PDB entry 6RF2 | electron microscopy, 4.20 A resolution (low resolution: residue-level contacts below are approximate; hydrogen-bond / salt-bridge calls are withheld) | chains a and b of the 5 polymer chains in the assembly

# Chain a
Molecule: Tubulin alpha-1B chain
From: Bos taurus
UniProt: P81947 (TBA1B_BOVIN); residue numbers follow UniProt; this construct covers 1-37, 47-441
Chain sequence (432 residues; row label = number of the first residue in the row; note: 9 numbers in that range are skipped by the numbering (no residue carries them; nothing is unmodelled there)):
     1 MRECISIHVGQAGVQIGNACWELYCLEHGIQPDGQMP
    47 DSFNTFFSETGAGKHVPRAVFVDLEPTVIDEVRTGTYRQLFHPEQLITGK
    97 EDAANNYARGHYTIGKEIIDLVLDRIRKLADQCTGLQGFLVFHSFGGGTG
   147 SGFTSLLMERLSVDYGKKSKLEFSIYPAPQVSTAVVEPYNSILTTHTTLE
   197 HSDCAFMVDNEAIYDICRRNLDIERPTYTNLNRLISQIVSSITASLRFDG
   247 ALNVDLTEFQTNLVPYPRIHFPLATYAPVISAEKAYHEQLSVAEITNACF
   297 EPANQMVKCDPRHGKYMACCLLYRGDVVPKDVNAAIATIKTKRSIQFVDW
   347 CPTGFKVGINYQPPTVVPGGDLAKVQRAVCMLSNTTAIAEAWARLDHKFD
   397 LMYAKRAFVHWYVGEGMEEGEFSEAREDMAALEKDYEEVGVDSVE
Ligand contacts: GTP (guanosine-5'-triphosphate): G10, Q11, A12, Q15, D69, E71, D98, A99, A100, N101, S140, G142, G143, G144, T145, G146, I171, T179, E183, N206, Y224, N228, I231

# Chain b
Molecule: Tubulin beta-2B chain
From: Bos taurus
UniProt: Q6B856 (TBB2B_BOVIN); residues 1-429 here = UniProt positions 1-429
Chain sequence (429 residues; row label = number of the first residue in the row):
     1 MREIVHIQAGQCGNQIGAKFWEVISDEHGIDPTGSYHGDSDLQLERINVY
    51 YNEAAGNKYVPRAILVDLEPGTMDSVRSGPFGQIFRPDNFVFGQSGAGNN
   101 WAKGHYTEGAELVDSVLDVVRKESESCDCLQGFQLTHSLGGGTGSGMGTL
   151 LISKIREEYPDRIMNTFSVVPSPKVSDTVVEPYNATLSVHQLVENTDETY
   201 CIDNEALYDICFRTLKLTTPTYGDLNHLVSATMSGVTTCLRFPGQLNADL
   251 RKLAVNMVPFPRLHFFMPGFAPLTSRGSQQYRALTVPELTQQMFDAKNMM
   301 AACDPRHGRYLTVAAVFRGRMSMKEVDEQMLNVQNKNSSYFVEWIPNNVK
   351 TAVCDIPPRGLKMSATFIGNSTAIQELFKRISEQFTAMFRRKAFLHWYTG
   401 EGMDEMEFTEAESNMNDLVSEYQQYQDAT
Sequence notes: conflict A55 (Thr in Q6B856), V170 (Met in Q6B856), A296 (Ser in Q6B856), V316 (Ile in Q6B856)
Curated features (UniProtKB/Swiss-Prot):
  - motif: M1 to I4 (MREI motif)
  - binding site (GTP): Q11, E69, S138, G142, T143, G144, N204, N226
  - binding site (Mg(2+)): E69
  - modified residue: S40 (Phosphoserine), K58 (N6-acetyllysine), S172 (Phosphoserine), T285 (Phosphothreonine), T290 (Phosphothreonine), R318 (Omega-N-methylarginine)
  - cross-link (Glycyl lysine isopeptide (Lys-Gly)): K58 (interchain with G-Cter in ubiquitin), K324 (interchain with G-Cter in ubiquitin)
Ligand contacts: GDP (guanosine-5'-diphosphate): G10, Q11, C12, Q15, A97, S138, G141, G142, T143, G144, S145, V169, D177, T178, N204, Y222, N226

# Chain a / chain b interface
Contacting residue pairs (66):
  M1(a) - Q94(b)
  R2(a) - P70(b)
  R2(a) - G71(b)
  Q133(a) - S95(b)
  D245(a) - G71(b)
  D245(a) - S75(b)
  A247(a) - Q15(b)
  A247(a) - Y222(b)
  L248(a) - Q11(b)
  L248(a) - D177(b)
  N249(a) - Q11(b)
  D251(a) - E69(b)
  T253(a) - G98(b)
  T253(a) - K103(b)
  E254(a) - G98(b)
  E254(a) - N99(b)
  Q256(a) - W397(b)
  T257(a) - G98(b)
  T257(a) - F394(b)
  N258(a) - N99(b)
  N258(a) - V179(b)
  V260(a) - F394(b)
  V260(a) - H396(b)
  V260(a) - W397(b)
  P261(a) - F394(b)
  P261(a) - H396(b)
  Y262(a) - R391(b)
  Y262(a) - H396(b)
  P263(a) - H396(b)
  V324(a) - T219(b)
  V324(a) - P220(b)
  P325(a) - Y208(b)
  P325(a) - P220(b)
  P325(a) - Y222(b)
  K326(a) - Y208(b)
  K326(a) - F212(b)
  K326(a) - P220(b)
  N329(a) - V175(b)
  N329(a) - E205(b)
  N329(a) - Y208(b)
  I332(a) - V175(b)
  K336(a) - K174(b)
  W346(a) - A387(b)
  W346(a) - M388(b)
  W346(a) - R391(b)
  W346(a) - A393(b)
  W346(a) - F394(b)
  P348(a) - Q384(b)
  T349(a) - S176(b)
  T349(a) - V179(b)
  T349(a) - P182(b)
  T349(a) - Q384(b)
  G350(a) - S176(b)
  F351(a) - S176(b)
  F351(a) - D177(b)
  F351(a) - T178(b)
  F351(a) - V179(b)
  K352(a) - N99(b)
  K352(a) - D177(b)
  K352(a) - V179(b)
  V353(a) - D177(b)
  E434(a) - R391(b)
  V435(a) - R391(b)
  V437(a) - R391(b)
  S439(a) - R391(b)
  E441(a) - R390(b)
Also at the interface, not in a pair above, chain a (39 interface residues in all): G246, A314, C315, D438
Also at the interface, not in a pair above, chain b (39 interface residues in all): G96, A97, V180, E181, T221, K392

# Overview
Chain a and chain b each contribute 39 residues to their interface. Bound to chain a: GTP. Ligands of chain b:
GDP. From UniProt: 8 GTP-binding residues and Mg2+-binding residue E69(b) on chain b.
Here chain a is Tubulin alpha-1B chain and chain b is Tubulin beta-2B chain, both from Bos taurus. Entry 6RF2
(Cryo-EM structure of the C-terminal DC repeat (CDC) of human doublecortin (DCX) bound to 13-protofilament
GDP.Pi-microtubule) was determined by electron microscopy, deposited together with 6REV and 6RFD.
